Entry 6R5Z (X-ray diffraction, 1.75 A resolution); this record covers chains A and C of the 3 polymer chains in the assembly.

[Chain A (and C)]
Name: 9-bladed beta-propeller formed by three 3-bladed fragments
Organism: synthetic construct
Notes: chain C of this document is another copy of the same molecule, construct and numbering; everything in this record applies to it too
Sequence (127 residues; row label = number of the first residue in the row; numbers below 1 keep their minus sign (Gly-1 is residue -1)):
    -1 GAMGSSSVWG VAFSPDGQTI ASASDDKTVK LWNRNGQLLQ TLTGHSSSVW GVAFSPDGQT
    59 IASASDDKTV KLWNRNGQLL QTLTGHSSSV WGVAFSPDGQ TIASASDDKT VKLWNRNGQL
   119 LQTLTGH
Unresolved in the structure: -1 to 6

[Interface between chain A and chain C]
Residue-residue contacts (28; chain A residue first):
  Trp7(A) - Trp89(C)  hydrophobic
  Trp7(A) - Gly90(C)
  Trp7(A) - Val91(C)
  Trp7(A) - Ala92(C)
  Trp7(A) - Ala101(C)
  Trp7(A) - Ala103(C)  hydrophobic
  Val9(A) - Val109(C)  hydrophobic
  Phe11(A) - Phe93(C)
  Phe11(A) - Ser94(C)
  Phe11(A) - Pro95(C)
  Phe11(A) - Thr99(C)
  Phe11(A) - Ala101(C)  hydrophobic
  Ser12(A) - Pro95(C)
  Pro13(A) - Pro95(C)
  Gln16(A) - Asp96(C)
  Ile18(A) - Leu111(C)  hydrophobic
  Ile18(A) - Leu122(C)  hydrophobic
  Ser20(A) - Leu122(C)
  Ala21(A) - Thr123(C)
  Asp23(A) - Thr123(C)
  Trp30(A) - Gln120(C)
  Trp30(A) - Leu122(C)
  Arg32(A) - Thr99(C)
  Arg32(A) - Leu119(C)
  Asn33(A) - Leu119(C)
  Gly34(A) - Leu111(C)
  Gly34(A) - Gln120(C)  hydrogen bond (backbone-side chain)
  Trp48(A) - Lys107(C)
Interface residues without a listed pair, chain A (19 interface residues in all): Asp14, Gly15, Ser22, Asn31
Interface residues without a listed pair, chain C (19 interface residues in all): Ser102

[In short]
The chain A/chain C interface involves 19 residues from each chain; the contacts include 1 hydrogen bond. The
hydrogen-bonded pair is Gly34(A)-Gln120(C).
Both chains are 9-bladed beta-propeller formed by three 3-bladed fragments (synthetic construct). Entry 6R5Z
(9-bladed beta-propeller formed by three 3-bladed fragments) was determined by X-ray diffraction (same
publication as 6R5X, 6R5Y and 6R60).
